Entry 4B0H (X-ray diffraction, 1.18 A resolution); this record covers chains B and C of the 3 polymer chains in the assembly.

Chain B (and C):
Name: Probable deoxyuridine 5'-triphosphate nucleotidohydrolase yncf
From: Bacillus subtilis
Notes: EC 3.6.1.23; chain C of this document is another copy of the same molecule, construct and numbering; everything in this record applies to it too
UniProtKB: O31801 (YNCF_BACSU); numbering as in UniProt (aligned over 1-144)
Sequence (144 residues; each row starts with the number of its first residue):
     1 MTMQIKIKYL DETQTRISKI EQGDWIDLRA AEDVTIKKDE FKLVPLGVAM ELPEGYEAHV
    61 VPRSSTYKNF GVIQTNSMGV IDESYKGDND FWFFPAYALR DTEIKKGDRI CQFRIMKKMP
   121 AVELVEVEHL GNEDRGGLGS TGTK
Unresolved in the structure: 1
Small-molecule neighbours:
  - 2'-deoxyuridine (DUR), molecule 1: Gln74, Asn76, Gly79, Val80, Ile81, Tyr85, Phe91, Trp92, Phe93, Pro95
  - 2'-deoxyuridine (DUR), molecule 2: Arg135, Gly136, Gly137, Leu138
  - pyrophosphate (POP), molecule 1: Arg63, Ser64, Ser65
  - pyrophosphate (POP), molecule 2: Arg135, Gly136, Gly137, Leu138, Gly139, Ser140, Thr141, Gly142

Interface between chain B and chain C:
Contacting residue pairs (91):
  Ile20(B) with Thr141(C)
  Gln22(B) with Arg135(C), hydrogen bond (backbone-side chain); Thr141(C)
  Arg29(B) with Lys144(C), hydrogen bond (side chain-backbone)
  Phe41(B) with Tyr67(C), hydrophobic
  Glu57(B) with Trp25(C), hydrogen bond; Arg114(C), salt bridge
  Arg63(B) with Thr141(C), hydrogen bond; Gly142(C), hydrogen bond (side chain-backbone)
  Ser64(B) with Leu138(C)
  Ser65(B) with Gly139(C)
  Asn69(B) with Thr143(C)
  Phe70(B) with Thr143(C)
  Thr75(B) with Tyr67(C); Ile73(C)
  Asn76(B) with Pro62(C); Ser64(C)
  Ser77(B) with Pro62(C); Ser77(C), hydrogen bond (side chain-backbone)
  Met78(B) with Trp25(C), hydrophobic
  Val80(B) with Trp25(C); Gln112(C)
  Asp82(B) with Asp24(C)
  Tyr97(B) with Tyr67(C); Leu99(C)
  Lys105(B) with Lys144(C)
  Asp108(B) with Thr143(C); Lys144(C), salt bridge
  Arg109(B) with Thr141(C), hydrogen bond (side chain-backbone); Gly142(C), hydrogen bond (side chain-backbone); Thr143(C), hydrogen bond (backbone-backbone); Lys144(C), hydrogen bond (side chain-backbone)
  Met116(B) with Met116(C), hydrophobic
  Lys117(B) with Arg114(C), hydrogen bond (backbone-side chain)
  Lys118(B) with Gly23(C); Asp24(C), salt bridge; Arg114(C)
  Met119(B) with Gly23(C); Asp24(C); Ile26(C), hydrophobic; Arg114(C); Ile115(C), hydrogen bond (side chain-backbone)
  Pro120(B) with Met3(C), hydrophobic
  Ala121(B) with Thr2(C); Met3(C), hydrogen bond (backbone-backbone); Glu21(C)
  Val122(B) with Met3(C); Glu21(C); Ile115(C), hydrophobic
  Glu123(B) with Thr2(C); Met3(C), hydrogen bond (backbone-backbone); Gln4(C), hydrogen bond; Ile5(C), hydrogen bond (backbone-backbone)
  Leu124(B) with Ile5(C); Ile7(C), hydrophobic; Ile17(C), hydrophobic
  Val125(B) with Gln4(C); Ile5(C), hydrogen bond (backbone-backbone); Lys6(C); Ile7(C), hydrogen bond (backbone-backbone)
  Glu126(B) with Ile7(C); Tyr9(C); Arg16(C), salt bridge
  Val127(B) with Ile7(C), hydrogen bond (backbone-backbone); Lys8(C)
  Glu128(B) with Lys8(C)
  His129(B) with Asp88(C), salt bridge
  Leu130(B) with Lys6(C); Ala49(C), hydrophobic; Lys86(C); Gly87(C); Asp88(C), hydrogen bond (backbone-side chain)
  Gly131(B) with Asp88(C), hydrogen bond (backbone-side chain)
  Asn132(B) with Glu51(C), hydrogen bond; Lys86(C), hydrogen bond (side chain-backbone); Gly87(C); Asp88(C)
  Glu133(B) with Gly87(C)
  Asp134(B) with Gly87(C); Asp88(C), hydrogen bond (side chain-backbone); Asn89(C), hydrogen bond (side chain-backbone); Asp90(C)
  Arg135(B) with Asp82(C), salt bridge; Ser84(C), hydrogen bond; Tyr85(C); Asp90(C), hydrogen bond (backbone-side chain)
  Gly136(B) with Tyr85(C); Asp90(C), hydrogen bond (backbone-side chain)
  Gly137(B) with Tyr85(C)
  Leu138(B) with Leu43(C), hydrophobic; Phe93(C), hydrophobic
Other interface residues (no listed pair), chain B (49 interface residues in all): Gly23, Asp27, His59, Lys68, Ile73, Gly107
Other interface residues (no listed pair), chain C (53 interface residues in all): Ser18, Gln22, Met50, Tyr56, Val61, Arg63, Gln74, Met78, Phe113

Summary:
The interface between chain B and chain C involves 49 residues on one side and 53 on the other, with 28
hydrogen bonds and 6 salt bridges. Polar pairs include Glu57(B)-Arg114(C), Asp108(B)-Lys144(C) and
Lys118(B)-Asp24(C). Bound to chain B: 2'-deoxyuridine and pyrophosphate.
Both chains are Probable deoxyuridine 5'-triphosphate nucleotidohydrolase yncf (Bacillus subtilis). Entry 4B0H
(B. subtilis dUTPase YncF in complex with dU, PPi and Mg b (P212121)) was determined by X-ray diffraction
together with 4AOZ, 4APZ, 4AOO and 4AO5 from the same study.
